7YOZ - chains C and J of the 10 polymer chains in the assembly; structure by electron microscopy, 4.30 A resolution (low resolution: residue-level contacts below are approximate; hydrogen-bond / salt-bridge calls are withheld).

# Chain C
Molecule: Histone H3.1
Organism: Homo sapiens
UniProt: P68431 (H31_HUMAN); residues 1-135 here correspond to UniProt positions 2-136 (UniProt number = residue number + 1)
Sequence (139 residues; row label = number of the first residue in the row; numbers below 1 keep their minus sign (Gly-3 is residue -3)):
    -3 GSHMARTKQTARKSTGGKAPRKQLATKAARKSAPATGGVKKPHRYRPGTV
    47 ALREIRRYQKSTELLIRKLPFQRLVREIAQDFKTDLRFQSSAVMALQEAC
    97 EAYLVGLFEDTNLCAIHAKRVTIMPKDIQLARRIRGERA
Not modelled in the structure: -3 to 58
Differences from the reference sequence: expression tag (-3 to 0)
UniProt features mapped onto this chain:
  - modified residue: Arg2 (Asymmetric dimethylarginine), Thr3 (Phosphothreonine), Lys4 (Allysine), Gln5 (5-glutamyl dopamine), Thr6 (Phosphothreonine), Arg8 (Citrulline), Lys9 (N6,N6,N6-trimethyllysine), Ser10 (ADP-ribosylserine), Thr11 (Phosphothreonine), Lys14 (N6-(2-hydroxyisobutyryl)lysine), Arg17 (Asymmetric dimethylarginine), Lys18 (N6-(2-hydroxyisobutyryl)lysine), Lys23 (N6-(2-hydroxyisobutyryl)lysine), Arg26 (Citrulline), Lys27 (N6,N6,N6-trimethyllysine), Ser28 (ADP-ribosylserine), Lys36 (N6,N6,N6-trimethyllysine), Lys37 (N6-methyllysine), Tyr41 (Phosphotyrosine), Lys56 (N6,N6,N6-trimethyllysine) and 8 more in UniProt
  - lipidation: Lys18 (N6-decanoyllysine)

# Chain J
Molecule: Widom601 DNA RV
Organism: synthetic construct
Sequence (145 nucleotides; numbered -74 to 70; the number before each row is that of its first residue; numbers below 1 keep their minus sign (DA-74 is residue -74)):
   -74 ATCGATGTATATATCTGACACGTGCCTGGAGACTAGGGAGTAATCCCCTT
   -24 GGCGGTTAAAACGCGGGGGACAGCGCGTACGTGCGTTTAAGCGGTGCTAG
    26 AGCTGTCTACGACCAATTGAGCGGCCTCGGCACCGGGATTCTGAT
Not modelled in the structure: -74 to -60, 62-70

# Chain C / chain J interface
Residue-residue contacts (9; chain C residue first):
  Arg63(C) with DG48(J)
  Lys64(C) with DG49(J)
  Leu65(C) with DG48(J); DG49(J)
  Pro66(C) with DG48(J)
  Arg69(C) with DG48(J)
  Arg83(C) with DA57(J); DC58(J)
  Lys115(C) with DT29(J)
Interface residues without a listed pair, chain J (6 interface residues in all): DC47

# In short
Chain C and chain J form an interface of 7 and 6 residues respectively.
Chain C is Histone H3.1 (Homo sapiens) and chain J is Widom601 DNA RV (synthetic construct); the structure,
Cryo-EM structure of human subnucleosome (intermediate form), was determined by electron microscopy, deposited
together with 7X57 and 7X58.
